Entry 3QIW (X-ray diffraction, 3.30 A resolution); this record covers chains A and E of the 3 polymer chains in the assembly.

== Chain A ==
Molecule: H-2 CLASS II HISTOCOMPATIBILITY ANTIGEN, E-K alpha chain
Organism: Mus musculus
Reference sequence: P04224 (HA22_MOUSE); residues 1-192 here correspond to UniProt positions 26-217 (UniProt number = residue number + 25)
Sequence (192 residues; numbered 1 to 192; the number before each row is that of its first residue):
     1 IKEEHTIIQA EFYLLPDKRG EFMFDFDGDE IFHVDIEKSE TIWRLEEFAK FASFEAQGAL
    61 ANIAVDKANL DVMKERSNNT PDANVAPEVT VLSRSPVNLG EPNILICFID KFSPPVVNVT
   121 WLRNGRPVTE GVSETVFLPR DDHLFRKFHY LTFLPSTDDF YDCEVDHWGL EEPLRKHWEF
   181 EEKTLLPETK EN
Not modelled in the structure: 1-2, 182-192
Disulfide bonds: Cys107-Cys163
Covalently attached groups: N-acetylglucosamine (NAG) linked to Asn118
Swiss-Prot annotation at these positions:
  - region: Glu179 to Glu191 (Connecting peptide)
  - glycosylation: Asn118 (N-linked (GlcNAc...) asparagine)

== Chain E ==
Molecule: MCC-p5E peptide
Organism: Mus musculus
Reference sequence: P00039 (CYC_MANSE); residues 2-13 here correspond to UniProt positions 97-108 (UniProt number = residue number + 95)
Sequence (13 residues; row label = number of the first residue in the row):
     2 ADLIAYLEQA TKG
Differences from the reference sequence: engineered mutation Glu9 (Lys104 in P00039); expression tag (14)

== Chain A / chain E interface ==
Residue-residue contacts (28):
  Gln9(A) - Tyr7(E)
  Gln9(A) - Leu8(E)  hydrogen bond (side chain-backbone)
  Glu11(A) - Gln10(E)
  Phe24(A) - Ala6(E)
  Lys50(A) - Ala2(E)
  Phe51(A) - Ala2(E)
  Ala52(A) - Ala2(E)
  Ala52(A) - Asp3(E)
  Ala52(A) - Ile5(E)  hydrophobic
  Ser53(A) - Ala2(E)  hydrogen bond (side chain-backbone)
  Ser53(A) - Asp3(E)  hydrogen bond (backbone-backbone)
  Ser53(A) - Leu4(E)
  Ser53(A) - Ile5(E)  hydrogen bond (backbone-backbone)
  Phe54(A) - Ile5(E)
  Phe54(A) - Tyr7(E)  hydrophobic
  Gly58(A) - Tyr7(E)
  Asn62(A) - Tyr7(E)
  Asn62(A) - Leu8(E)  hydrogen bond (side chain-backbone)
  Asn62(A) - Glu9(E)
  Asn62(A) - Gln10(E)  hydrogen bond (side chain-backbone)
  Val65(A) - Gln10(E)
  Val65(A) - Ala11(E)
  Asp66(A) - Gln10(E)
  Asn69(A) - Gln10(E)
  Asn69(A) - Ala11(E)  hydrogen bond (side chain-backbone)
  Asn69(A) - Thr12(E)
  Asn69(A) - Lys13(E)  hydrogen bond (side chain-backbone)
  Met73(A) - Lys13(E)
Other interface residues (no listed pair), chain A (20 interface residues in all): Phe22, Phe32, Trp43, Ala49, Glu55, Val72
Other interface residues (no listed pair), chain E (13 interface residues in all): Gly14

== Summary ==
20 residues of chain A and 13 residues of chain E are in contact; the contacts include 8 hydrogen bonds. Polar
contacts include Gln9(A)-Leu8(E), Ser53(A)-Ala2(E) and Asn62(A)-Leu8(E). N-acetylglucosamine is covalently
linked to Asn118(A).
Here chain A is H-2 CLASS II HISTOCOMPATIBILITY ANTIGEN, E-K alpha chain and chain E is MCC-p5E peptide, both
from Mus musculus. Entry 3QIW (Crystal structure of the 226 TCR in complex with MCC-p5E/I-Ek) was determined
by X-ray diffraction together with 3QIU, 3QJF and 3QJH from the same study.
